Entry 5YRB (X-ray diffraction, 1.65 A resolution); this record covers chain A.

== Chain A ==
Molecule: Polyhedrin
Source organism: Bombyx mori cytoplasmic polyhedrosis virus
UniProt: P11041 (PYHD_CPVBM); numbering as in UniProt (aligned over 1-248)
Chain sequence (248 residues; numbered 1 to 248; the number before each row is that of its first residue):
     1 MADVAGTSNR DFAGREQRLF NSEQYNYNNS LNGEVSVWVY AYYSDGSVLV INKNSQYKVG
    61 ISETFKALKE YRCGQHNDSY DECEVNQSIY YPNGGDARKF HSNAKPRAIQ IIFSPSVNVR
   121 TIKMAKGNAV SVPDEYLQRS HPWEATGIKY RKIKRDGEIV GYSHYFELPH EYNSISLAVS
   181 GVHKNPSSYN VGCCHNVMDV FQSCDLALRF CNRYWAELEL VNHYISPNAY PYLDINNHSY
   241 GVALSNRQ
Not modelled in the structure: 1-9, 76-78
Construct notes: engineered mutation Ala13 (Arg in P11041), Cys73 (Glu in P11041), Cys83 (Tyr in P11041), Cys193 (Ser in P11041), Cys194 (Ala in P11041)
Swiss-Prot annotation at these positions:
  - glycosylation (N-linked (GlcNAc...) asparagine): Asn28, Asn77, Asn86, Asn237
  - natural variant: His101 (H101Y: In strain: A), Gln248 (Q248QRLLV: In strain: A)
Disulfide bonds: Cys73-Cys83, Cys193-Cys194

== In short ==
Chain A is Polyhedrin (Bombyx mori cytoplasmic polyhedrosis virus); the structure, Crystal Structure of
Oxidized Cypovirus Polyhedra R13A/E73C/Y83C/S193C/A194C Mutant, was determined by X-ray diffraction together
with 5YR1, 5YR9, 5YRA, 5YRC and 5YRD from the same study.
